8T02 - chains G and H of the 7 polymer chains in the assembly; structure by electron microscopy, 3.79 A resolution.

# Chain G (and H)
Protein: DNA-directed RNA polymerase subunit alpha
Source organism: Escherichia coli
Notes: EC 2.7.7.6; chain H of this document is another copy of the same molecule, construct and numbering; everything in this record applies to it too
UniProtKB: P0A7Z4 (RPOA_ECOLI); residue numbers follow UniProt; this construct covers 1-329
Amino-acid sequence (329 residues; numbered 1 to 329; the number before each row is that of its first residue):
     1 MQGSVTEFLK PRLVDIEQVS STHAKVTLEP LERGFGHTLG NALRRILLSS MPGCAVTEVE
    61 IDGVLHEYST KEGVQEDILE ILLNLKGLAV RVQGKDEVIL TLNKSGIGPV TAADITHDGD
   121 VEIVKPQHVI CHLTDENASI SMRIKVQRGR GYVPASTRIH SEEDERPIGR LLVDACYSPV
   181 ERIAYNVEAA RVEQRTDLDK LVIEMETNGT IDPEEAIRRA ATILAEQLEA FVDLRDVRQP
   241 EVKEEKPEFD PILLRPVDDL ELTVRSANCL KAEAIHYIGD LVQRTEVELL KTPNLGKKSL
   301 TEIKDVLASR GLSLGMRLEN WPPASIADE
Not modelled in the structure: 1-6, 160-166, 236-329 (chain H: 1-3, 159-169, 233-329)

# Chain G / chain H interface
Contacting residue pairs (59; chain G residue first):
  Phe8(G) with Ser50(H); Gln227(H)
  Leu9(G) with Gln227(H)
  Lys10(G) with Glu226(H); Gln227(H); Ala230(H)
  Pro11(G) with Gln227(H); Ala230(H)
  Leu28(G) with Phe231(H), hydrophobic
  Glu32(G) with Gln227(H), hydrogen bond
  Gly34(G) with Arg45(H)
  Phe35(G) with Ile46(H), hydrophobic; Ser50(H); Gln227(H)
  Thr38(G) with Arg45(H), hydrogen bond
  Leu39(G) with Leu228(H), hydrophobic
  Asn41(G) with Asn41(H), hydrogen bond
  Ala42(G) with Thr38(H)
  Arg45(G) with Gly34(H), hydrogen bond (side chain-backbone); His37(H); Thr38(H)
  Ile46(G) with Phe35(H), hydrophobic
  Ser49(G) with Phe35(H)
  Ser50(G) with Phe8(H); Phe35(H)
  Pro52(G) with Val5(H), hydrophobic
  Arg148(G) with Val5(H)
  Arg150(G) with Val5(H); Glu7(H); Phe8(H)
  Arg218(G) with Phe231(H), hydrogen bond (side chain-backbone); Val232(H)
  Arg219(G) with Val5(H); Thr6(H), hydrogen bond
  Ala221(G) with Leu228(H); Phe231(H), hydrophobic
  Thr222(G) with Val232(H)
  Ile223(G) with Phe8(H), hydrophobic
  Leu224(G) with Leu228(H), hydrophobic
  Ala225(G) with Leu228(H)
  Gln227(G) with Phe8(H); Pro11(H); Phe35(H)
  Leu228(G) with Leu39(H), hydrophobic; Leu43(H), hydrophobic; Leu224(H), hydrophobic
  Ala230(G) with Pro11(H)
  Phe231(G) with Leu28(H), hydrophobic; Ile217(H), hydrophobic; Ala221(H), hydrophobic
  Val232(G) with Arg218(H); Ala221(H), hydrophobic; Thr222(H)
  Leu234(G) with Leu13(H), hydrophobic; Glu214(H); Arg218(H), hydrogen bond (backbone-side chain)
  Arg235(G) with Leu13(H); Ile16(H); Arg218(H), hydrogen bond (backbone-side chain)
Other interface residues (no listed pair), chain G (37 interface residues in all): Arg12, His37, Ile217, Asp233
Other interface residues (no listed pair), chain H (37 interface residues in all): Leu9, Val26, Ala42, Pro52, Arg150, Leu201, Ile223

# In short
Chain G and chain H each contribute 37 residues to their interface; the contacts include 8 hydrogen bonds.
Polar pairs include Glu32(G)-Gln227(H), Thr38(G)-Arg45(H) and Asn41(G)-Asn41(H).
Chain G and chain H are both DNA-directed RNA polymerase subunit alpha (Escherichia coli); the structure,
Reconstituted E. coli RNA polymerase post-termination complex on negatively-supercoiled DNA: unwinding duplex
DNA (rPTCi), was determined by electron microscopy (same publication as 8SZW, 8T00 and 8T0L).
